PDB entry 1F5T | X-ray diffraction, 3.00 A resolution | chains C and D of the 6 polymer chains in the assembly

# Chain C
Name: Diphtheria toxin repressor
Source organism: Corynebacterium diphtheriae
UniProt: P33120 (DTXR_CORDI); residues 3001-3121 here correspond to UniProt positions 1-121 (UniProt number = residue number - 3000)
Amino-acid sequence (121 residues; row label = number of the first residue in the row):
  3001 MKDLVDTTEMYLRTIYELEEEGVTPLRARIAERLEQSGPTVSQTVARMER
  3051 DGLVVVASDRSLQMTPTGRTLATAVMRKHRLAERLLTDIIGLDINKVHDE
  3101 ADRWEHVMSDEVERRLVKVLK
Disordered / not traced: 3001
Differences from the reference sequence: engineered mutation Asp-3102 (Cys102 in P33120)
Bound ions: Ni2+ site 1: Met-3010, Asp-3102, Glu-3105, His-3106; Ni2+ site 2: His-3079, Glu-3083, His-3098

# Chain D
Name: Diphtheria toxin repressor
Source organism: Corynebacterium diphtheriae
UniProt: P33120 (DTXR_CORDI); residues 4001-4121 here correspond to UniProt positions 1-121 (UniProt number = residue number - 4000)
Amino-acid sequence (121 residues; each row starts with the number of its first residue):
  4001 MKDLVDTTEMYLRTIYELEEEGVTPLRARIAERLEQSGPTVSQTVARMER
  4051 DGLVVVASDRSLQMTPTGRTLATAVMRKHRLAERLLTDIIGLDINKVHDE
  4101 ADRWEHVMSDEVERRLVKVLK
Disordered / not traced: 4001
Differences from the reference sequence: engineered mutation Asp-4102 (Cys102 in P33120)
Bound ions: Ni2+ site 1: Met-4010, Asp-4102, Glu-4105, His-4106; Ni2+ site 2: His-4079, Glu-4083, His-4098

# Chain C / chain D interface
Residue-residue contacts (34; chain C residue first):
  Lys-3002(C) with Val-4005(D); Asp-4006(D), salt bridge; Thr-4007(D)
  Ile-3089(C) with Ile-4089(D), hydrophobic; Val-4119(D)
  Ile-3090(C) with Arg-4115(D); Leu-4116(D), hydrophobic; Val-4119(D)
  Gly-3091(C) with Arg-4115(D), hydrogen bond (backbone-side chain)
  Leu-3092(C) with Glu-4111(D); Val-4112(D), hydrophobic
  Lys-3096(C) with Glu-4111(D)
  Glu-3100(C) with Val-4107(D); Met-4108(D); Ser-4109(D), hydrogen bond (side chain-backbone); Val-4112(D)
  Arg-3103(C) with Val-4107(D), hydrogen bond (side chain-backbone); Ser-4109(D)
  Trp-3104(C) with Trp-4104(D), hydrophobic; Val-4107(D), hydrogen bond (side chain-backbone)
  Val-3107(C) with Glu-4100(D); Arg-4103(D), hydrogen bond (backbone-side chain); Trp-4104(D), hydrogen bond (backbone-side chain); Val-4107(D), hydrophobic
  Ser-3109(C) with Glu-4100(D), hydrogen bond
  Glu-3111(C) with Leu-4092(D); Asp-4093(D); Lys-4096(D), salt bridge
  Val-3112(C) with Leu-4092(D), hydrophobic; Glu-4100(D)
  Arg-3115(C) with Ile-4090(D), hydrogen bond (side chain-backbone); Gly-4091(D), hydrogen bond (side chain-backbone)
  Leu-3116(C) with Ile-4090(D), hydrophobic
  Val-3119(C) with Ile-4090(D)
Also at the interface, not in a pair above, chain C (20 interface residues in all): Val-3005, Leu-3085, Asp-3093, Met-3108
Also at the interface, not in a pair above, chain D (22 interface residues in all): Leu-4085, Leu-4086

# Summary
20 residues of chain C face 22 of chain D across their interface; the contacts include 9 hydrogen bonds and 2
salt bridges. Polar contacts include Lys-3002(C)/Asp-4006(D), Glu-3111(C)/Lys-4096(D) and
Gly-3091(C)/Arg-4115(D). Met-3010(C), Asp-3102(C), Glu-3105(C) and His-3106(C) coordinate Ni2+ site 1.
Chain C and chain D are both Diphtheria toxin repressor (Corynebacterium diphtheriae); the structure,
Diphtheria tox repressor (C102D mutant) complexed with nickel and dtxr consensus binding sequence, was
determined by X-ray diffraction.
